PDB entry 7VNC | electron microscopy, 3.70 A resolution | chains A and B of the 4 polymer chains in the assembly

== Chain A (and B) ==
Protein: Spike glycoprotein
From: Severe acute respiratory syndrome coronavirus 2
Notes: chain B of this document is another copy of the same molecule, construct and numbering; everything in this record applies to it too
UniProtKB: P0DTC2 (SPIKE_SARS2); residue numbers follow UniProt; this construct covers 14-1208
Sequence (1226 residues; each row starts with the number of its first residue):
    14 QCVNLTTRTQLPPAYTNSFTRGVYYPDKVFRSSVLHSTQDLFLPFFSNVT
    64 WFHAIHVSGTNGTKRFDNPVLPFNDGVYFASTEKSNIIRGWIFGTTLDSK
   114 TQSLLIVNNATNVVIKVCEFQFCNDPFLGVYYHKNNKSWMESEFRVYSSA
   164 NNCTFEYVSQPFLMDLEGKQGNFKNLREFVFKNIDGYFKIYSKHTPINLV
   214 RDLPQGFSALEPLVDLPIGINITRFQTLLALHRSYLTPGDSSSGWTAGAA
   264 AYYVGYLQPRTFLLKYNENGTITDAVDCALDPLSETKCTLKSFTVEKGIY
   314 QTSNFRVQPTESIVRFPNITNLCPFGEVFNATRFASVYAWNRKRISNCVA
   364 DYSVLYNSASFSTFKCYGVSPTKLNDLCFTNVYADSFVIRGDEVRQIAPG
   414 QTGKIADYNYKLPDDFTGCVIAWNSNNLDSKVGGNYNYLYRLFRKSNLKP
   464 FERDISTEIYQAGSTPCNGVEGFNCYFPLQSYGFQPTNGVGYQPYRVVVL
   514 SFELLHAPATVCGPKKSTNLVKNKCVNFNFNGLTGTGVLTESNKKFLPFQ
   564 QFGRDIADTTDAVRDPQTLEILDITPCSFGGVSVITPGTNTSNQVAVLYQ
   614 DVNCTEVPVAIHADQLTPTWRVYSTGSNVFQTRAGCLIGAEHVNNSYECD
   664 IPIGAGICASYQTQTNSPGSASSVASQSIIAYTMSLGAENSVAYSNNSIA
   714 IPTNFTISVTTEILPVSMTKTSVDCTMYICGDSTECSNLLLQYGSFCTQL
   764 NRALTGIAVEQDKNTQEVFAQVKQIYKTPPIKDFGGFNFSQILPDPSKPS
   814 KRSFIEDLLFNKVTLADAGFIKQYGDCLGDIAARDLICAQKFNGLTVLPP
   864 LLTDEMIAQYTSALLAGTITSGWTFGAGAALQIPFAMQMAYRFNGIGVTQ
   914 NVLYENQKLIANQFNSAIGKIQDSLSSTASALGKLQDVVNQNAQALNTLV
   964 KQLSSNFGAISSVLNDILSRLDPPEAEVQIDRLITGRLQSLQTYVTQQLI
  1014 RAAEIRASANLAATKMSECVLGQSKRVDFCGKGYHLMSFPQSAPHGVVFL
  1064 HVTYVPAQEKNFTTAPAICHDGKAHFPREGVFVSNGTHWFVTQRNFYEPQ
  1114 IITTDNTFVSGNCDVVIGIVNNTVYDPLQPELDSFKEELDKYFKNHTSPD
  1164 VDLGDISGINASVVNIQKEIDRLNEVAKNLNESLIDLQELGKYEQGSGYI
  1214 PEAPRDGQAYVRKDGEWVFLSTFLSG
Unresolved in the structure: 252-255, 621-640, 676-689, 828-852, 1147-1239 (chain B: 252-255, 335, 621-640, 676-689, 828-852, 1147-1239)
Construct notes: engineered mutation Gly-682 (Arg in P0DTC2), Ser-683 (Arg in P0DTC2), Ser-685 (Arg in P0DTC2), Pro-986 (Lys in P0DTC2), Pro-987 (Val in P0DTC2); expression tag (1209-1239)
Swiss-Prot annotation at these positions:
  - region: Asn-280 to Cys-301 (Putative superantigen), Arg-403 to Asp-405 (Integrin-binding motif), Asn-448 to Phe-456 (Immunodominant HLA epitope recognized by the CD8+), Pro-681, Ala-684 (Putative superantigen), Ser-816 to Tyr-837 (Fusion peptide 1), Lys-835 to Phe-855 (Fusion peptide 2), Asp-1163 to Glu-1202 (Heptad repeat 2)
  - site: Arg-815, Ser-816 (Cleavage)
  - glycosylation: Asn-17 (N-linked (GlcNAc...) (complex) asparagine), Asn-61 (N-linked (GlcNAc...) (hybrid) asparagine), Asn-74 (N-linked (GlcNAc...) (complex) asparagine), Asn-122 (N-linked (GlcNAc...) (hybrid) asparagine), Asn-149 (N-linked (GlcNAc...) (complex) asparagine), Asn-165 (N-linked (GlcNAc...) (complex) asparagine), Asn-234 (N-linked (GlcNAc...) (high mannose) asparagine), Asn-282 (N-linked (GlcNAc...) (complex) asparagine), Thr-323 (O-linked (GalNAc) threonine), Ser-325 (O-linked (HexNAc...) serine), Asn-331 (N-linked (GlcNAc...) (complex) asparagine), Asn-343 (N-linked (GlcNAc...) (complex) asparagine), Asn-603 (N-linked (GlcNAc...) (hybrid) asparagine), Asn-616 (N-linked (GlcNAc...) (complex) asparagine), Asn-657 (N-linked (GlcNAc...) (complex) asparagine), Thr-676 (O-linked (GlcNAc...) threonine), Thr-678 (O-linked (GlcNAc...) threonine), Asn-709 (N-linked (GlcNAc...) (high mannose) asparagine), Asn-717 (N-linked (GlcNAc...) (hybrid) asparagine), Asn-801 (N-linked (GlcNAc...) (hybrid) asparagine) and 6 more in UniProt
  - natural variant: Leu-18 (L18F: In strain: Beta/B.1.351, Gamma/P.1 and 1 more), Thr-19 (T19I: In strain: Omicron/BQ.1.1, Omicron/XBB.1.5 and 1 more; T19R: In strain: Delta/B.1.617.2, Omicron/BA.2 and 4 more), Thr-20 (T20N: In strain: Gamma/P.1), Leu-24 to Ala-27 (sequence variant, change not given here; In strain: Omicron/BA.2, Omicron/BA.2.12.1 and 6 more), Pro-26 (P26S: In strain: Gamma/P.1), Gln-52 (Q52H: In strain: Omicron/EG.5.1), Ala-67 (A67V: In strain: Eta/B.1.525, Omicron/BA.1), His-69 to Val-70 (deletion: In strain: Alpha/B.1.1.7, Eta/B.1.525 and 5 more), Gly-75 (G75V: In strain: Lambda/C.37), Thr-76 (T76I: In strain: Lambda/C.37), Asp-80 (D80A: In strain: Beta/B.1.351), Val-83 (V83A: In strain: Omicron/XBB.1.5, Omicron/EG.5.1), 80 further natural variant entries in UniProt
  - mutagenesis: His-69 to Val-70 (Increased incorporation of cleaved spike into virions), Asn-121 (N121Q: Partial loss of biliverdin affinity), Arg-190 (R190K: Partial loss of biliverdin affinity), Asn-234 (N234Q: Increased resistance to neutralizing antibodies), Asn-331 (N331Q: Reduced viral infectivity), Asn-343 (N343Q: Reduced viral infectivity), Leu-452 (L452R: Increased resistance to neutralizing antibodies. Decreases HLA binding to NF9 epitope. Increased binding affinity to human ACE2), Tyr-453 (Y453F: Decreased HLA binding to NF9 epitope. Increased binding affinity to human ACE2), Ala-475 (A475V: Increased resistance to neutralizing antibodies), Val-483 (V483A: Increased resistance to neutralizing antibodies), Glu-484 (E484D: Increased replication in human TMEM106B overexpressing cells), Phe-490 (F490L: Increased resistance to neutralizing antibodies and human covalescent sera neutralization), 12 further mutagenesis entries in UniProt
Disulfide bonds: Cys-131/Cys-166, Cys-291/Cys-301, Cys-391/Cys-525, Cys-480/Cys-488, Cys-538/Cys-590, Cys-662/Cys-671, Cys-1032/Cys-1043, Cys-1082/Cys-1126
Glycans and other covalent adducts: N-acetylglucosamine (NAG) linked to Asn-61, Asn-165, Asn-282, Asn-331, Asn-343, Asn-603, Asn-616, Asn-657, Asn-709, Asn-717, Asn-801, Asn-1098, Asn-1134
Reported in the primary citation:
  - post-translational modification sites: Asn-165
  - mutagenesis - A348S: decreased binding to n3113
  - mutagenesis - E484K, E484Q, N501Y: unchanged binding to N3113.1
  - mutagenesis - D614G (Kd 5.3 nM): unchanged binding to n3113.1-Fc

== How chain A and chain B interact ==
Residue-residue contacts (147; chain A residue first):
  Asn-317(A) / Asp-737(B)  hydrogen bond
  Arg-319(A) / Asp-745(B)  salt bridge
  Arg-357(A) / Phe-168(B)
  Arg-357(A) / Tyr-170(B)
  Gly-381(A) / Arg-983(B)
  Gly-381(A) / Leu-984(B)
  Val-382(A) / Arg-983(B)
  Ser-383(A) / Arg-983(B)  hydrogen bond (backbone-backbone)
  Ser-383(A) / Leu-984(B)
  Ser-383(A) / Asp-985(B)
  Thr-385(A) / Asp-985(B)  hydrogen bond
  Lys-386(A) / Leu-981(B)  hydrogen bond (side chain-backbone)
  Lys-386(A) / Ser-982(B)
  Lys-386(A) / Leu-984(B)  hydrogen bond (side chain-backbone)
  Leu-390(A) / Ser-982(B)
  Tyr-396(A) / Tyr-200(B)
  Tyr-396(A) / Pro-230(B)
  Asp-405(A) / Asn-437(B)
  Arg-408(A) / Phe-374(B)
  Arg-408(A) / Ser-375(B)  hydrogen bond (side chain-backbone)
  Arg-408(A) / Thr-376(B)
  Arg-408(A) / Phe-377(B)
  Thr-415(A) / Pro-384(B)
  Thr-415(A) / Thr-385(B)
  Lys-417(A) / Asn-370(B)  hydrogen bond (side chain-backbone)
  Tyr-421(A) / Asn-370(B)
  Phe-456(A) / Asn-370(B)
  Tyr-505(A) / Asn-437(B)
  Glu-516(A) / Tyr-200(B)  hydrogen bond
  Leu-517(A) / Arg-983(B)
  His-519(A) / Lys-41(B)
  His-519(A) / Val-42(B)
  Ala-520(A) / Lys-41(B)
  Thr-547(A) / Asn-978(B)
  Phe-559(A) / Phe-43(B)  hydrophobic
  Leu-560(A) / Phe-43(B)
  Phe-562(A) / Lys-41(B)
  Phe-562(A) / Glu-224(B)
  Phe-562(A) / Pro-225(B)  hydrophobic
  Gln-563(A) / Tyr-38(B)
  Gln-563(A) / Asp-40(B)
  Gln-563(A) / Lys-41(B)
  Gln-563(A) / Val-42(B)
  Gln-563(A) / Phe-43(B)
  Gln-564(A) / Lys-41(B)
  Phe-565(A) / Val-42(B)
  Phe-565(A) / Phe-43(B)  hydrogen bond (backbone-backbone)
  Gly-566(A) / Phe-43(B)
  Arg-567(A) / Val-42(B)
  Arg-567(A) / Phe-43(B)  hydrogen bond (backbone-backbone)
  Arg-567(A) / Arg-44(B)
  Asp-568(A) / Ser-45(B)
  Asp-568(A) / Val-47(B)
  Ala-570(A) / Val-963(B)
  Ala-570(A) / Ser-967(B)
  Asp-571(A) / Ser-967(B)
  Asp-571(A) / Ser-975(B)  hydrogen bond
  Phe-592(A) / Lys-854(B)
  Phe-592(A) / Phe-855(B)
  Phe-592(A) / Asn-856(B)
  Phe-592(A) / Gly-857(B)
  Asp-614(A) / Thr-859(B)  hydrogen bond
  Ala-647(A) / Pro-862(B)  hydrophobic
  Pro-665(A) / Leu-864(B)  hydrophobic
  Ala-668(A) / Pro-863(B)  hydrogen bond (backbone-backbone)
  Ala-668(A) / Leu-864(B)
  Gly-669(A) / Leu-864(B)  hydrogen bond (backbone-backbone)
  Met-697(A) / Met-869(B)  hydrophobic
  Leu-699(A) / Ile-788(B)
  Leu-699(A) / Met-869(B)  hydrophobic
  Leu-699(A) / Gln-872(B)
  Leu-699(A) / Tyr-873(B)  hydrophobic
  Ala-701(A) / Gln-787(B)
  Ala-701(A) / Ile-788(B)
  Glu-702(A) / Ile-788(B)
  Glu-702(A) / Lys-790(B)  salt bridge
  Asn-703(A) / Gln-787(B)  hydrogen bond
  Asn-703(A) / Ile-788(B)  hydrogen bond (backbone-backbone)
  Asn-703(A) / Tyr-789(B)
  Asn-703(A) / Lys-790(B)
  Val-705(A) / Tyr-789(B)  hydrophobic
  Val-705(A) / Gln-895(B)
  Ala-706(A) / Gln-895(B)
  Tyr-707(A) / Pro-792(B)  hydrophobic
  Tyr-707(A) / Asp-796(B)
  Tyr-707(A) / Phe-797(B)  hydrophobic
  Tyr-707(A) / Thr-883(B)
  Tyr-707(A) / Ile-896(B)
  Tyr-707(A) / Pro-897(B)  hydrophobic
  Tyr-707(A) / Phe-898(B)  hydrogen bond (side chain-backbone)
  Asn-709(A) / Pro-897(B)
  Ser-711(A) / Pro-897(B)
  Ile-712(A) / Ile-896(B)  hydrophobic
  Ala-713(A) / Leu-894(B)
  Ala-713(A) / Gln-895(B)
  Pro-715(A) / Leu-894(B)  hydrophobic
  Thr-961(A) / Gln-762(B)  hydrogen bond
  Gln-965(A) / Ser-758(B)  hydrogen bond
  Gln-965(A) / Phe-759(B)
  Ser-968(A) / Gly-757(B)
  Asn-969(A) / Gln-755(B)  hydrogen bond
  Phe-970(A) / Gln-755(B)  hydrogen bond (backbone-backbone)
  Phe-970(A) / Phe-759(B)  hydrophobic
  Gly-971(A) / Gln-755(B)
  Asp-985(A) / Thr-415(B)
  Pro-987(A) / Gly-413(B)
  Pro-987(A) / Asp-427(B)
  Gln-1002(A) / Leu-1001(B)
  Gln-1002(A) / Gln-1005(B)  hydrogen bond
  Ser-1003(A) / Phe-759(B)
  Thr-1006(A) / Gln-1005(B)
  Tyr-1007(A) / Gln-762(B)  hydrogen bond
  Gln-1010(A) / Leu-1012(B)
  Ile-1013(A) / Leu-1012(B)  hydrophobic
  Arg-1039(A) / Glu-1031(B)  salt bridge
  Arg-1039(A) / Arg-1039(B)
  Val-1040(A) / Ser-1030(B)
  Val-1040(A) / Glu-1031(B)
  Val-1040(A) / Leu-1034(B)
  Asp-1041(A) / Gln-784(B)
  Asp-1041(A) / Ser-1030(B)
  Lys-1045(A) / Gly-889(B)
  Gly-1046(A) / Gly-889(B)  hydrogen bond (backbone-backbone)
  Gly-1046(A) / Ala-890(B)
  Tyr-1047(A) / Ala-890(B)
  Tyr-1067(A) / Ala-890(B)
  Val-1068(A) / Ala-890(B)
  Val-1068(A) / Gly-891(B)
  Pro-1069(A) / Ala-890(B)
  Glu-1072(A) / Ala-892(B)
  Glu-1072(A) / Ala-893(B)
  Glu-1072(A) / Leu-894(B)
  Asn-1074(A) / Gln-895(B)  hydrogen bond
  Thr-1077(A) / Met-900(B)
  Pro-1079(A) / Tyr-917(B)  hydrophobic
  Phe-1089(A) / Asn-914(B)
  Phe-1089(A) / Tyr-917(B)  hydrophobic
  Pro-1090(A) / Gln-913(B)
  Val-1094(A) / Tyr-904(B)
  Arg-1107(A) / Tyr-904(B)
  Arg-1107(A) / Asn-907(B)
  Phe-1121(A) / Thr-912(B)
  Ser-1123(A) / Asn-914(B)  hydrogen bond
  Val-1128(A) / Tyr-917(B)
  Val-1129(A) / Tyr-917(B)  hydrophobic
  Leu-1141(A) / Glu-1144(B)
  Leu-1145(A) / Glu-1144(B)
Also at the interface, not in a pair above, chain A (106 interface residues in all): Asp-420, Phe-464, Arg-466, Gly-545, Lys-557, Lys-558, Ile-569, Gln-613, Gly-667, Thr-696, Gly-700, Ser-704, Ser-708, Lys-1038, Ala-1078, Arg-1091, Ile-1130
Also at the interface, not in a pair above, chain B (104 interface residues in all): Gly-232, Thr-739, Tyr-756, Val-860, Leu-861, Leu-865, Ser-884, Gln-920, Lys-964, Leu-966, Val-976, Pro-986, Ile-1013, Gly-1035, Lys-1038, Glu-1111, Leu-1141, Leu-1145

== Overview ==
106 residues of chain A face 104 of chain B across their interface, with 26 hydrogen bonds and 3 salt bridges.
Polar pairs include Arg-319(A)/Asp-745(B), Glu-702(A)/Lys-790(B) and Arg-1039(A)/Glu-1031(B). The paper
reports that A348S of chain A reduces binding to n3113; a modification site at Asn-165(A); 5 substitutions
were tested in all.
Both chains are Spike glycoprotein (Severe acute respiratory syndrome coronavirus 2). Entry 7VNC (Structure of
the SARS-CoV-2 spike glycoprotein in complex with a human single domain antibody n3113 (UDD-state ...) was
determined by electron microscopy (same publication as 7VNB, 7VND and 7VNE).
